9D3R - chains I and G of the 10 polymer chains in the assembly; structure by electron microscopy, 3.30 A resolution.

[Chain I]
Molecule: 5S rDNA (noncoding strand)
Organism: Xenopus borealis
Sequence (145 nucleotides; row label = number of the first residue in the row; numbers below 1 keep their minus sign (DC-72 is residue -72)):
   -72 CTTGTTTTCCTGCCTGGGGGAAAAGACCCTGGCATGGGGAGGAGCTGGGC
   -22 CCCCCCCAGAAGGCAGCACAAGGGGAGGAAAAGTCAGCCTTGTGCTCGCC
    28 TACGGCCATACCACCCTGAAAGTGCCCGATATCGTCTGATCTCGG

[Chain G]
Name: Histone H2A type 2-A
Organism: Homo sapiens
UniProt: Q6FI13 (H2A2A_HUMAN); residues 15-118 here correspond to UniProt positions 16-119 (UniProt number = residue number + 1)
Amino-acid sequence (104 residues; numbered 15 to 118; the number before each row is that of its first residue):
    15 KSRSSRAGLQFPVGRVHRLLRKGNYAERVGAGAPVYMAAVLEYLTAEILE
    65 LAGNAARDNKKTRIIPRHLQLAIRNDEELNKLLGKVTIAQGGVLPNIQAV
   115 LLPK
Not modelled in the structure: 15, 118

[Chain I / chain G interface]
Pairs across the interface (12; chain I residue first):
  DC38(I) with Arg42(G), phosphate contact; Val43(G), sugar contact; Ala45(G), phosphate contact
  DC39(I) with Arg35(G), salt bridge to the phosphate; Arg42(G), phosphate contact; Val43(G), hydrogen bond to the phosphate
  DA48(I) with Arg29(G), sugar contact
  DT57(I) with Thr76(G), phosphate contact
  DA58(I) with Lys75(G), sugar contact; Thr76(G), hydrogen bond to the phosphate; Arg77(G), phosphate contact
  DT59(I) with Lys75(G), salt bridge to the phosphate
Also at the interface, not in a pair above, chain G (10 interface residues in all): Glu41, Gly44

[Summary]
Chain I and chain G form an interface of 6 and 10 residues respectively, with 2 hydrogen bonds and 2 salt
bridges. Among the polar pairs are DC39(I)-Val43(G), DA58(I)-Thr76(G) and DC39(I)-Arg35(G).
Here chain I is 5S rDNA (noncoding strand) (Xenopus borealis) and chain G is Histone H2A type 2-A (Homo
sapiens). Entry 9D3R (147-bp 5S rDNA nucleosome - closed) was determined by electron microscopy, deposited
together with 9D3K, 9D3L, 9D3N, 9D3O, 9D3Q, 9D3S and 9D3T.
